PDB entry 8RGK | X-ray diffraction, 1.90 A resolution | chain A

# Chain A
Molecule: Serum albumin
Source organism: Homo sapiens
UniProtKB: P02768 (ALBU_HUMAN); residues -23 to 585 here correspond to UniProt positions 1-609 (UniProt number = residue number + 24)
Sequence (609 residues; each row starts with the number of its first residue; numbers below 1 keep their minus sign (Met-23 is residue -23)):
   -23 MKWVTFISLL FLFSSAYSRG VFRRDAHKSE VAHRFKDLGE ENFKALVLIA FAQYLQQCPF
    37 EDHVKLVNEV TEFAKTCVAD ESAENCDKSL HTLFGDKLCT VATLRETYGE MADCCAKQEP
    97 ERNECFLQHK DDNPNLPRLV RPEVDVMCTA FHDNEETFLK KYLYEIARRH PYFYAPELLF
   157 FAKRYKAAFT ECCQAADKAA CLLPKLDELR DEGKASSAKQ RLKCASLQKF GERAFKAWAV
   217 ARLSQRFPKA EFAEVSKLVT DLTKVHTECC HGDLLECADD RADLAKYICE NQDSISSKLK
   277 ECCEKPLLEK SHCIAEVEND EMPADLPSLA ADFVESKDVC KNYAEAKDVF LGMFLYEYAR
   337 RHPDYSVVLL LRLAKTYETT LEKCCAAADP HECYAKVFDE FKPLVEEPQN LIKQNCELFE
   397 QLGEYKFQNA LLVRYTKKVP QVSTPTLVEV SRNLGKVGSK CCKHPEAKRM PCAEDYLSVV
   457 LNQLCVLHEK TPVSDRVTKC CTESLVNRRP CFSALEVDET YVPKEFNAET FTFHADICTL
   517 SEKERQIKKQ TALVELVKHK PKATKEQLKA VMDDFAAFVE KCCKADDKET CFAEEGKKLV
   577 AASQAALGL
Unresolved in the structure: -23 to 2, 585
Disulfides: Cys53-Cys62, Cys75-Cys91, Cys90-Cys101, Cys124-Cys169, Cys168-Cys177, Cys200-Cys246, Cys245-Cys253, Cys265-Cys279, Cys278-Cys289, Cys316-Cys361, Cys360-Cys369, Cys392-Cys438, Cys437-Cys448, Cys461-Cys477, Cys476-Cys487, Cys514-Cys559, Cys558-Cys567
Swiss-Prot annotation at these positions:
  - binding site (Cu cation): His3
  - binding site (Ca(2+)): Glu6, Asp13, Glu244, Asp249, Glu252, Asp255, Asp259
  - binding site (Zn(2+)): His67, His247, Asp249
  - binding site ((4Z,15Z)-bilirubin IXalpha): Lys240
  - site: Lys4 (Not glycated), Lys20 (Not glycated), Lys41 (Not glycated), Lys64 (Not glycated), Lys73 (Not glycated), Lys93 (Not glycated), Lys106 (Not glycated), Lys136 (Not glycated), Lys159 (Not glycated), Lys174 (Not glycated), Lys181 (Not glycated), Lys190 (Not glycated), Lys195 (Not glycated), Lys199 (Aspirin-acetylated lysine), Lys205 (Not glycated), Lys212 (Not glycated), Lys240 (Not glycated), Lys262 (Not glycated), Lys274 (Not glycated), Lys286 (Not glycated) and 18 more in UniProt
  - modified residue: Ser5 (Phosphoserine), Ser58 (Phosphoserine), Ser65 (Phosphoserine), Thr83 (Phosphothreonine), Lys205 (N6-succinyllysine), Ser273 (Phosphoserine), Ser419 (Phosphoserine), Thr420 (Phosphothreonine), Thr422 (Phosphothreonine), Lys436 (N6-succinyllysine), Ser489 (Phosphoserine), Lys519 (N6-succinyllysine), Lys534 (N6-methyllysine), Lys564 (N6-succinyllysine)
  - glycosylation: Lys12 (N-linked (Glc) (glycation) lysine), Lys51 (N-linked (Glc) (glycation) lysine), Lys137 (N-linked (Glc) (glycation) lysine), Lys162 (N-linked (Glc) (glycation) lysine), Lys199 (N-linked (Glc) (glycation) lysine), Lys225 (N-linked (Glc) (glycation) lysine), Lys233 (N-linked (Glc) (glycation) lysine), Lys276 (N-linked (Glc) (glycation) lysine), Lys281 (N-linked (Glc) (glycation) lysine), Lys313 (N-linked (Glc) (glycation) lysine), Lys317 (N-linked (Glc) (glycation) lysine), Asn318 (N-linked (GlcNAc...) asparagine), Lys323 (N-linked (Glc) (glycation) lysine), Lys351 (N-linked (Glc) (glycation) lysine), Lys378 (N-linked (Glc) (glycation) lysine), Lys413 (N-linked (Glc) (glycation) lysine), Lys439 (N-linked (Glc) (glycation) lysine), Lys444 (N-linked (Glc) (glycation) lysine), Asp494 (N-linked (GlcNAc...) asparagine), Lys525 (N-linked (Glc) (glycation) lysine) and 4 more in UniProt

# In short
From UniProt: Cu cation-binding residue His3, 7 Ca2+-binding residues, 3 Zn2+-binding residues and
(4Z,15Z)-bilirubin IXalpha-binding residue Lys240.
Chain A is Serum albumin (Homo sapiens); the structure, Structure of Human Serum Albumin in complex with
Aristolochic Acid at 1.9 A resolution, was determined by X-ray diffraction (same publication as 8RCO, 8RCP and
8RGL).
